7FPC - chains A and B; structure by X-ray diffraction, 1.55 A resolution.

[Chain A]
Protein: Pre-mRNA-splicing factor 8
Source organism: Saccharomyces cerevisiae S288C
UniProtKB: P33334 (PRP8_YEAST); residue numbers follow UniProt; this construct covers 1836-2090
Chain sequence (258 residues; numbered 1833 to 2090; the number before each row is that of its first residue):
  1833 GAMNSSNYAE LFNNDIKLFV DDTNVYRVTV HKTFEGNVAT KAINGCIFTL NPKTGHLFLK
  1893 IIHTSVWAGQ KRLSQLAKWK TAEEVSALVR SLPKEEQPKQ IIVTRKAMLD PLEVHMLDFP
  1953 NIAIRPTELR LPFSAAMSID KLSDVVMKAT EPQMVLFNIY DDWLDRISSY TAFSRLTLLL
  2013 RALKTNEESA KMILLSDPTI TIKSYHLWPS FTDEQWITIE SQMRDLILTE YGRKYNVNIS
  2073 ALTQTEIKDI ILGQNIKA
Disordered / not traced: 2070-2090
Differences from the reference sequence: expression tag (1833-1835)
UniProt features mapped onto this chain:
  - mutagenesis: Asp1853 (D1853A: Alters protein folding. Severely impaired growth. Strongly reduced growth at 35 degrees Celsius; when associated with A-1854; D1853N: Reduced growth at 30 degrees Celsius ...), Asp1854 (D1854A: Reduced growth at 30 degrees Celsius. Strongly reduced growth at 16 degrees Celsius. Strongly reduced growth at 35 degrees Celsius; when associated with A-1853 ...), Thr1855 (T1855A: Reduced growth at 30 degrees Celsius. Strongly reduced growth at 16 degrees Celsius), Thr1936 (T1936A: Reduced growth at 30 degrees Celsius. Strongly reduced growth at 16 degrees Celsius), Arg1937 (R1937K: Severely impaired growth. Reduced growth at 30 degrees Celsius. Strongly reduced growth at 16 degrees Celsius)

[Chain B]
Protein: A1 cistron-splicing factor AAR2
Source organism: Saccharomyces cerevisiae S288C
UniProtKB: P32357 (AAR2_YEAST); aligned to UniProt positions 1-317 over residues 1-317
Chain sequence (308 residues; numbered -3 to 317; 13 numbers in that range are skipped by the numbering (no residue carries them; nothing is unmodelled there); the number before each row is that of its first residue; numbers below 1 keep their minus sign (Gly-3 is residue -3)):
    -3 GAMAMNTVPF TSAPIEVTIG IDQYSFNVKE NQPFHGIKDI PIGHVHVIHF QHADNSSMRY
    57 GYWFDCRMGN FYIQYDPKDG LYKMMEERDG AKFENIVHNF KERQMMVSYP KIDEDDTWYN
   117 LTEFVQMDKI RKIVRKDENQ FSYVDSSMTT VQENEL
   166 SSSSSDPAHS LNYTVINFKS REAIRPGHEM EDFLDKSYYL NTVMLQGIFK NSSNYFGELQ
   226 FAFLNAMFFG NYGSSLQWHA MIELICSSAT VPKHMLDKLD EILYYQIKTL PEQYSDILLN
   286 ERVWNICLYS SFQKNSLHNT EKIMENKYPE LL
Disordered / not traced: -3 to 0, 166-169
Differences from the reference sequence: expression tag (-3 to 0); conflict Ser166 (Leu153 in P32357), Ser167 (Lys154 in P32357), Ser170 (Asp in P32357)
Small-molecule neighbours: W4W (({2-[(2S)-2-ethylpiperidin-1-yl]-2-oxoethyl}sulfanyl)acetonitrile): Pro5, Thr7, Tyr68, Gln70, Glu83, Lys88, Phe89, Ile92, Phe96
UniProt features mapped onto this chain:
  - region: Leu261 to Ile282 (Leucine-zipper)
  - modified residue: Ser253 (Phosphoserine), Thr274 (Phosphothreonine)

[Interface between chain A and chain B]
Residue-residue contacts (17; chain A residue first):
  Gln1907(A) - Met195(B)
  Gln1907(A) - Leu199(B)
  Leu1908(A) - Met195(B)  hydrophobic
  Trp1911(A) - Glu194(B)
  Trp1911(A) - Met195(B)
  Trp1911(A) - Phe198(B)  hydrophobic
  Asp1942(A) - Lys184(B)  salt bridge
  Asp1942(A) - Phe198(B)
  Glu1945(A) - Lys184(B)  salt bridge
  Val1946(A) - Ile189(B)  hydrophobic
  Val1946(A) - Glu194(B)
  Val1946(A) - Phe198(B)  hydrophobic
  His1947(A) - Glu194(B)  salt bridge
  Leu1949(A) - Lys184(B)
  Leu1949(A) - Ser185(B)
  Leu1949(A) - Arg186(B)
  Asp1950(A) - Arg186(B)  salt bridge

[Overview]
Chain A and chain B form an interface of 9 and 8 residues respectively; the contacts include 4 salt bridges.
Polar pairs include Asp1942(A)-Lys184(B), Glu1945(A)-Lys184(B) and His1947(A)-Glu194(B). Ligands of chain B:
compound W4W. From UniProt: 5 mutagenesis sites on chain A.
Chain A is Pre-mRNA-splicing factor 8 and chain B is A1 cistron-splicing factor AAR2, both from Saccharomyces
cerevisiae S288C; the structure, PanDDA analysis group deposition -- Aar2/RNaseH in complex with fragment
P09D07 from the F2X-Universal Library, was determined by X-ray diffraction, deposited together with 5ST0,
5ST1, 5ST2, 5ST3, 5ST4, 5ST5 and 248 further entries.
